8INR - chains B and G of the 5 polymer chains in the assembly; structure by electron microscopy, 2.73 A resolution.

== Chain B ==
Molecule: Guanine nucleotide-binding protein G(I)/G(S)/G(T) subunit beta-1, HiBiT
Source organism: Homo sapiens
UniProtKB: P62873 (GBB1_HUMAN); residue numbers follow UniProt; this construct covers 2-340
Amino-acid sequence (371 residues; row label = number of the first residue in the row; numbers below 1 keep their minus sign (Met-4 is residue -4)):
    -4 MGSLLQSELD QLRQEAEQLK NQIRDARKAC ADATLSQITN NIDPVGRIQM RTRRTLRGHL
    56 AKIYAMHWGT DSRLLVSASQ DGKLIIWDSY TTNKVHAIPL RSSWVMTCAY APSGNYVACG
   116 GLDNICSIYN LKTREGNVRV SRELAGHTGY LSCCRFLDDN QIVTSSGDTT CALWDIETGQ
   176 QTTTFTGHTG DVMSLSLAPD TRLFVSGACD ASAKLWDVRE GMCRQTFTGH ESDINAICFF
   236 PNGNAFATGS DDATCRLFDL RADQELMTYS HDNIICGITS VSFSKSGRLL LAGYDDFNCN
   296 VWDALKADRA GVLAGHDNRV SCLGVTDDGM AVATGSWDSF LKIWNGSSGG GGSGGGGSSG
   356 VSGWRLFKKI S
Not modelled in the structure: -4 to 3, 344-366
Sequence notes: initiating methionine (-4); expression tag (-3 to 1); linker (341-355)
Curated features (UniProtKB/Swiss-Prot):
  - modified residue: Ser2 (N-acetylserine), His266 (Phosphohistidine)
  - natural variant: Leu30 (L30F: In MRD42; uncertain significance), Arg52 (R52G: In MRD42), Gly64 (G64V: In MRD42), Asp76 (D76E: In MRD42; D76G: In MRD42), Gly77 (G77S: In MRD42), Lys78 (K78R: In MRD42), Ile80 (I80N: In MRD42; I80T: In MRD42), His91 (H91R: In MRD42; uncertain significance), Ala92 (A92T: In MRD42), Pro94 (P94S: In MRD42), Leu95 (L95P: In MRD42), Arg96 (R96L: In MRD42), 5 further natural variant entries in UniProt

== Chain G ==
Molecule: Guanine nucleotide-binding protein G(I)/G(S)/G(O) subunit gamma-2
Source organism: Bos taurus
UniProtKB: P63212 (GBG2_BOVIN); numbering as in UniProt (aligned over 1-71)
Amino-acid sequence (71 residues; numbered 1 to 71; the number before each row is that of its first residue):
     1 MASNNTASIA QARKLVEQLK MEANIDRIKV SKAAADLMAY CEAHAKEDPL LTPVPASENP
    61 FREKKFFCAI L
Not modelled in the structure: 1-9, 63-71
Curated features (UniProtKB/Swiss-Prot):
  - modified residue: Ala2 (N-acetylalanine), Cys68 (Cysteine methyl ester)
  - lipidation: Cys68 (S-geranylgeranyl cysteine)

== Interface between chain B and chain G ==
Contacting residue pairs - 94 pairs, chain B then chain G:
  Leu7(B) with Ala12(G), hydrophobic; Arg13(G); Val16(G)
  Glu10(B) with Val16(G)
  Ala11(B) with Leu15(G), hydrophobic; Val16(G); Leu19(G)
  Leu14(B) with Val16(G); Leu19(G), hydrophobic; Lys20(G)
  Lys15(B) with Leu19(G)
  Gln17(B) with Ala23(G)
  Ile18(B) with Glu22(G); Ala23(G), hydrophobic; Arg27(G)
  Ala24(B) with Lys29(G), hydrogen bond (backbone-side chain)
  Cys25(B) with Arg27(G); Lys29(G); Val30(G)
  Asp27(B) with Lys29(G); Val30(G); Ser31(G), hydrogen bond
  Ala28(B) with Val30(G); Ser31(G)
  Leu30(B) with Ala34(G), hydrophobic; Leu37(G), hydrophobic
  Ile33(B) with Ala34(G), hydrophobic; Met38(G)
  Thr34(B) with Met38(G)
  Ile37(B) with Glu42(G)
  Val40(B) with Leu51(G), hydrophobic
  Met45(B) with Leu50(G), hydrophobic
  Arg48(B) with Asn59(G); Phe61(G), hydrogen bond (side chain-backbone); Arg62(G)
  Arg49(B) with Pro60(G), hydrogen bond (side chain-backbone); Phe61(G); Arg62(G)
  Ser84(B) with Phe61(G)
  Tyr85(B) with Pro60(G), hydrophobic; Phe61(G), hydrophobic
  Thr181(B) with Lys14(G), hydrogen bond (backbone-side chain)
  Gly182(B) with Lys14(G)
  Met217(B) with Met21(G), hydrophobic
  Arg219(B) with Glu22(G); Ile25(G)
  Gln220(B) with Glu22(G)
  Thr221(B) with Glu22(G)
  Phe235(B) with Asp36(G); Leu37(G), hydrophobic; Tyr40(G), hydrophobic
  Pro236(B) with Tyr40(G)
  Asn237(B) with Asp36(G), hydrogen bond; Tyr40(G)
  Asn239(B) with Asp36(G)
  Ala240(B) with Asp36(G); Leu37(G), hydrophobic
  Leu252(B) with Leu37(G), hydrophobic
  Asp254(B) with Ala33(G)
  Arg256(B) with Arg27(G); Ile28(G); Asp36(G)
  Ala257(B) with Arg27(G); Ile28(G); Ala33(G), hydrophobic
  Asp258(B) with Glu22(G); Arg27(G), salt bridge
  Leu261(B) with Val30(G), hydrophobic
  Ser279(B) with Asp48(G), hydrogen bond
  Lys280(B) with Tyr40(G); Asp48(G), hydrogen bond (backbone-side chain)
  Ser281(B) with Tyr40(G); Cys41(G), hydrogen bond (backbone-side chain); His44(G), hydrogen bond (side chain-backbone); Asp48(G), hydrogen bond (backbone-side chain)
  Gly282(B) with Cys41(G), hydrogen bond (backbone-side chain)
  Arg283(B) with Cys41(G); Leu51(G)
  Leu284(B) with Leu50(G), hydrophobic
  Leu300(B) with Leu37(G), hydrophobic; Met38(G), hydrophobic; Cys41(G), hydrophobic
  Gly324(B) with Pro49(G)
  Met325(B) with Pro49(G), hydrophobic; Phe61(G), hydrophobic
  Ala326(B) with Phe61(G), hydrophobic
  Val327(B) with Leu50(G), hydrophobic
  Ile338(B) with Phe61(G), hydrophobic
  Asn340(B) with Asn59(G), hydrogen bond; Phe61(G)
  Ser342(B) with Pro53(G)
  Ser343(B) with Val54(G), hydrogen bond (side chain-backbone); Pro55(G); Ala56(G)
Also at the interface, not in a pair above, chain B (60 interface residues in all): Arg22, Ala26, Trp63, Ser67, Lys209, Asp323, Gly341
Also at the interface, not in a pair above, chain G (41 interface residues in all): Gln18, Ala45, Glu47, Glu58

== In short ==
Chain B and chain G form an interface of 60 and 41 residues respectively, with 14 hydrogen bonds and 1 salt
bridge. Polar contacts include Asp258(B)-Arg27(G), Ala24(B)-Lys29(G) and Asp27(B)-Ser31(G).
Chain B is Guanine nucleotide-binding protein G(I)/G(S)/G(T) subunit beta-1, HiBiT (Homo sapiens) and chain G
is Guanine nucleotide-binding protein G(I)/G(S)/G(O) subunit gamma-2 (Bos taurus); the structure, Cryo-EM
structure of the alpha-MSH-bound human melanocortin receptor 5 (MC5R)-Gs complex, was determined by electron
microscopy, deposited together with 8IOC and 8IOD.
